PDB entry 6XD5 | X-ray diffraction, 1.20 A resolution | chain A

# Chain A
Name: Carbapenem-hydrolyzing beta-lactamase KPC
Organism: Klebsiella pneumoniae
Notes: EC 3.5.2.6
UniProt: Q9F663 (BLKPC_KLEPN); the author numbering skips numbers that UniProt does not, so the offset changes along the chain: 1-57 = UniProt 1-57; 59-252 = UniProt 58-251; 254-295 = UniProt 252-293
Chain sequence (293 residues; row label = number of the first residue in the row; note: 2 numbers in that range are skipped by the numbering (no residue carries them; nothing is unmodelled there)):
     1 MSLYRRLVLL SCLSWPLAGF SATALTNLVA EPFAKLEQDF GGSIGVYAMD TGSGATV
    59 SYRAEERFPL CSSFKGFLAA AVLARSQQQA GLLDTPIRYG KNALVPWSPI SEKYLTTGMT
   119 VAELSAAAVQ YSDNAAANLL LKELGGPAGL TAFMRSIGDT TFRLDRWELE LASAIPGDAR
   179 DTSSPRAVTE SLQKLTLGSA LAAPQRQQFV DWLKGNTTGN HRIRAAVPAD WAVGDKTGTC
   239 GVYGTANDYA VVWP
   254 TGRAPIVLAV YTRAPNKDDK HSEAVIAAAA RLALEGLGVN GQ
Not modelled in the structure: 1-24
Disulfide bonds: Cys-69/Cys-238
Differences from the reference sequence: engineered mutation Ala-170 (Asn169 in Q9F663)
Reported in the primary citation:
  - contacts within the chain: Arg-220/Thr-237 (hydrogen bond)
  - catalytic residues: Ser-70, Glu-166, Thr-237 (citing earlier work)
  - mutagenesis - E166A: abolished catalytic activity on imipenem
  - mutagenesis - E166A: abolished catalytic activity on ampicillin
  - mutagenesis - N170A (2200-fold), R220A (6-fold), R220Q (6-fold), T235A (>10-fold): decreased catalytic activity on imipenem
  - mutagenesis - N170A (3000-fold), R220A (10-fold), R220Q (10-fold), T235A (>10-fold), T237A: decreased catalytic activity on meropenem
  - mutagenesis - N170A: unchanged catalytic activity on ampicillin
  - mutagenesis - N170A, R220A (7-fold), R220Q (35-fold), T237A (50-fold): increased binding to imipenem
  - mutagenesis - R220A (10-fold), R220Q (10-fold), T237A (40-fold): increased catalytic activity on ampicillin
  - mutagenesis - T235A: decreased binding to ampicillin
  - mutagenesis - N170A (10-fold), T235A (20-fold): decreased catalytic activity on cephalothin
  - mutagenesis - E166A: abolished catalytic activity on meropenem
  - mutagenesis - R220A, R220Q: increased catalytic activity on cephalothin
  - catalytic residues: Thr-235

# Summary
The paper reports catalytic residues Ser-70, Glu-166 and Thr-237 among others; N170A, R220A and R220Q, among
others, reduce catalytic activity on meropenem; 6 substitutions were tested in all.
Chain A is Carbapenem-hydrolyzing beta-lactamase KPC (Klebsiella pneumoniae); the structure, Apo KPC-2 N170A
mutant at 1.20 A, was determined by X-ray diffraction (same publication as 6XD7 and 6XJ8).
